PDB entry 2BGG | X-ray diffraction, 2.20 A resolution | chains A and Q of the 3 polymer chains in the assembly

== Chain A ==
Name: Protein AF1318
Source organism: Archaeoglobus fulgidus
UniProtKB: O28951 (O28951); residue numbers follow UniProt; this construct covers 1-427
Chain sequence (427 residues; numbered 1 to 427; the number before each row is that of its first residue):
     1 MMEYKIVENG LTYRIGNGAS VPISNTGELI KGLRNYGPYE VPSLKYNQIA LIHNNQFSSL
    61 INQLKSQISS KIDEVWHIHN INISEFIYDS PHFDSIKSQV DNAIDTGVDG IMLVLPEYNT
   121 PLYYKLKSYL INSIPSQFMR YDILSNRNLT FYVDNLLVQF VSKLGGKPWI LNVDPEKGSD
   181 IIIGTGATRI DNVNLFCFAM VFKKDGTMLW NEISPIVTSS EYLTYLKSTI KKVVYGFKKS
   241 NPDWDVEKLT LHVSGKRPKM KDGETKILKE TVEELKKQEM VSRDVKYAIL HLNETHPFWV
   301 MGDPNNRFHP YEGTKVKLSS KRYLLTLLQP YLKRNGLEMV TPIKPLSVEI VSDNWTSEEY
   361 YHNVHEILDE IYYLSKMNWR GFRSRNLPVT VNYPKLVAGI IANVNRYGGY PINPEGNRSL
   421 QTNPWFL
Unresolved in the structure: 1-10, 302-311, 332-339, 413-416
UniProt features mapped onto this chain:
  - region: Tyr118 to Tyr124 (Binds 5'-phosphorylated end of guide DNA), Arg147, Asn148 (Binds target DNA), Thr150 to Asn155 (Binds guide DNA)
  - binding site (a divalent metal cation): Gln159, Leu427
  - mutagenesis: Tyr123 (Y123A: Reduced binding affinity for siRNA), Lys127 (K127A: Reduced binding affinity for siRNA), Gln137 (Q137A: Reduced binding affinity for siRNA), Lys163 (K163A: Reduced binding affinity for siRNA), His296 to Asp303 (No longer dimerizes), Leu427 (L427LG: Reduced binding to siRNA)
Bound ions: Mn2+: Gln159, Leu427 (shared with 2 residues of chain P)
Reported in the primary citation:
  - binding site for the 8-nt RNA strand: Tyr123, Lys127, Gln137, Phe138, Arg140, Phe151, Tyr152, Asn155, Gln159, Lys163, Arg380, Arg385
  - Mn2+ coordination: Leu427
  - conformationally variable residues (side-chain flip): Tyr123, Lys127
  - binding site for the 8-nt RNA strand (chain Q): Phe151

== Chain Q ==
Molecule: 8-nt RNA strand
Sequence (8 nucleotides; each row starts with the number of its first residue):
     9 GUCGAAUU

== Interface between chain A and chain Q ==
Pairs across the interface (21):
  Ser24(A) with U15(Q), phosphate contact; U16(Q), sugar contact
  Asn25(A) with A14(Q), hydrogen bond to the sugar; U15(Q), phosphate contact
  Thr26(A) with A14(Q), hydrogen bond to the phosphate; U15(Q), hydrogen bond to the phosphate
  Gly27(A) with A14(Q), hydrogen bond to the sugar
  Glu28(A) with A14(Q), sugar contact
  Arg147(A) with G12(Q), salt bridge to the phosphate; A13(Q), salt bridge to the phosphate
  Asn148(A) with A13(Q), base contact
  Phe151(A) with A13(Q), base contact; A14(Q), phosphate contact
  Asn155(A) with A13(Q), base contact
  Leu328(A) with U16(Q), base contact
  Gln329(A) with U16(Q), hydrogen bond to the base
  Pro330(A) with U16(Q), base contact
  Tyr331(A) with U16(Q), hydrogen bond to the base
  Arg383(A) with A13(Q), sugar contact; U15(Q), salt bridge to the phosphate; U16(Q), hydrogen bond to the sugar

== In short ==
The interface between chain A and chain Q involves 14 residues on one side and 5 on the other; the contacts
include 7 hydrogen bonds and 3 salt bridges. Polar contacts include Gln329(A)-U16(Q), Tyr331(A)-U16(Q) and
Asn25(A)-A14(Q). From the paper: a binding site for the 8-nt RNA strand at Tyr123(A), Lys127(A) and Gln137(A)
among others; a binding site for the 8-nt RNA strand (chain Q) at Phe151(A).
Here chain A is Protein AF1318 (Archaeoglobus fulgidus) and chain Q is an 8-nt RNA strand. Entry 2BGG (The
structure of a Piwi protein from Archaeoglobus fulgidus complexed with a 16nt siRNA duplex) was determined by
X-ray diffraction.
